Entry 9E1R (electron microscopy, 3.10 A resolution); this record covers chains J and W of the 11 polymer chains in the assembly.

[Chain J]
Molecule: 152-nt DNA strand
Source organism: Homo sapiens
Sequence (152 nucleotides; numbered -75 to 76; the number before each row is that of its first residue; numbers below 1 keep their minus sign (DC-75 is residue -75)):
   -75 CCCTGGAGAATCCCGGTGCCGAGGCCGCTCAATTGGTCGTAGACAGCTCT
   -25 AGCACCGCTTAAACGCACGTACGCGCTGTCCCCCGCGTTTTAACCGCCAA
    25 GGGGATTACTCCCTAGTCTCCAGGCACGTGTCAGATATATACATCCTGTG
    75 CA

[Chain W]
Molecule: SWI/SNF-related matrix-associated actin-dependent regulator of chromatin subfamily A member 5
Source organism: Homo sapiens
UniProtKB: O60264 (SMCA5_HUMAN); residues 1-1052 here = UniProt positions 1-1052
Chain sequence (1052 residues; numbered 1 to 1052; the number before each row is that of its first residue):
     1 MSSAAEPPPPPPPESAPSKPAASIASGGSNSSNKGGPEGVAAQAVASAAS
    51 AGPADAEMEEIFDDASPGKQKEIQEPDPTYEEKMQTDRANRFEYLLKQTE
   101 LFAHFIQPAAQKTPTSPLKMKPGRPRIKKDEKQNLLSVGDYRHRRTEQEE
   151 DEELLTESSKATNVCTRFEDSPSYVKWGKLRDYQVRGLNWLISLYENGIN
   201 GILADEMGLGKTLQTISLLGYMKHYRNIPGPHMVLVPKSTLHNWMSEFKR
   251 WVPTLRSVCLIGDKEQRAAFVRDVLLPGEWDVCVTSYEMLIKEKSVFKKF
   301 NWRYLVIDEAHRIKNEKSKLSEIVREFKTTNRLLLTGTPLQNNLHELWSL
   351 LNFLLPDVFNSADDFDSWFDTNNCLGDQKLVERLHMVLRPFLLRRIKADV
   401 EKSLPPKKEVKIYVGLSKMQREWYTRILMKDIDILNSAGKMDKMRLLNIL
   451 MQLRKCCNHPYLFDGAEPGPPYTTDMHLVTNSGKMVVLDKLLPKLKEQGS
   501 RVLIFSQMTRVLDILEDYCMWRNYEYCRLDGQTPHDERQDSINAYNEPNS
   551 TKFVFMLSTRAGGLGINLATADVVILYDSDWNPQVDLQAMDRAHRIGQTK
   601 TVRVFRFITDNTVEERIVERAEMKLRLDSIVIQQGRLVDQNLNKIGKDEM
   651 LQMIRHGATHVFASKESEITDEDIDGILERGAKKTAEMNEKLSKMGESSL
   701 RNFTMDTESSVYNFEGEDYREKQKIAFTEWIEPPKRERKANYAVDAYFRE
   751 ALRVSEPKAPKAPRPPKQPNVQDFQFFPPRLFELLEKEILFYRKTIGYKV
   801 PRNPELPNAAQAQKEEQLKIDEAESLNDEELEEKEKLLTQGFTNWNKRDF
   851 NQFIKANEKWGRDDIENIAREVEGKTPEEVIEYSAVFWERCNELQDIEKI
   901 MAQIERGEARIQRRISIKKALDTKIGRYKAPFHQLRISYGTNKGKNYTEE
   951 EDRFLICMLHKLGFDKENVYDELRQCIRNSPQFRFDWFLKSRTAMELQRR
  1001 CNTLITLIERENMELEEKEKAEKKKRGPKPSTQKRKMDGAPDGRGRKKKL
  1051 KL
Not modelled in the structure: 1-165, 364-376, 431-442, 635-1052
Small-molecule neighbours: ADP (adenosine-5'-diphosphate): Arg181, Gln184, Met207, Gly208, Leu209, Gly210, Lys211, Thr212, Leu213, Asn243, Trp251
UniProt features mapped onto this chain:
  - motif: Asp308 to His311 (DEAH box)
  - binding site (ATP): Asp205 to Thr212
  - modified residue: Ser2 (N-acetylserine), Ser66 (Phosphoserine), Thr113 (Phosphothreonine), Ser116 (Phosphoserine), Ser137 (Phosphoserine), Ser171 (Phosphoserine), Lys440 (N6-acetyllysine), Ser755 (Phosphoserine), Ser825 (Phosphoserine)
  - cross-link (Glycyl lysine isopeptide (Lys-Gly)): Lys83 (interchain with G-Cter in SUMO2), Lys644 (interchain with G-Cter in SUMO2), Lys647 (interchain with G-Cter in SUMO2), Lys694 (interchain with G-Cter in SUMO2), Lys722 (interchain with G-Cter in SUMO2), Lys735 (interchain with G-Cter in SUMO2), Lys966 (interchain with G-Cter in SUMO2)
  - mutagenesis: Lys211 (K211R: Abolishes ATP hydrolysis. Binds to chromatin itself, but abolishes the chromatin binding of the cohesin complex component RAD21)
From the paper describing this entry:
  - binding site for the 152-nt DNA strand (chain J): Lys455, Thr509, Arg538
  - mutagenesis - K455A, R538A: decreased catalytic activity (chromatin remodeling activity)
  - mutagenesis - R620A/K624A: decreased catalytic activity on remodeling

[How chain J and chain W interact]
Residue-residue contacts (34):
  DG-24(J) - Arg445(W)  phosphate contact
  DG-24(J) - Leu447(W)  phosphate contact
  DG-24(J) - Asn448(W)  hydrogen bond to the base
  DC-23(J) - Arg445(W)  salt bridge to the phosphate
  DC-23(J) - Leu447(W)  phosphate contact
  DC-23(J) - Asn448(W)  sugar contact
  DC-23(J) - Met451(W)  base contact
  DA-22(J) - Met451(W)  sugar contact
  DA-22(J) - Lys455(W)  salt bridge to the phosphate
  DC-21(J) - Gln507(W)  phosphate contact
  DC-21(J) - Met508(W)  phosphate contact
  DC-21(J) - Thr509(W)  hydrogen bond to the phosphate
  DC-21(J) - Arg510(W)  phosphate contact
  DC-21(J) - Ser558(W)  phosphate contact
  DC-20(J) - Thr509(W)  phosphate contact
  DC-20(J) - Asp530(W)  phosphate contact
  DC-20(J) - Gly531(W)  hydrogen bond to the phosphate
  DC-20(J) - Ser558(W)  hydrogen bond to the phosphate
  DC-20(J) - Arg560(W)  phosphate contact
  DC-20(J) - Ala561(W)  phosphate contact
  DG-19(J) - Gly531(W)  phosphate contact
  DG-19(J) - Arg538(W)  salt bridge to the phosphate
  DG-19(J) - Arg560(W)  phosphate contact
  DG-19(J) - Ala561(W)  phosphate contact
  DG-19(J) - Gly562(W)  phosphate contact
  DC-18(J) - Lys238(W)  phosphate contact
  DC-18(J) - Glu288(W)  sugar contact
  DC-18(J) - His535(W)  salt bridge to the phosphate
  DT-17(J) - Lys238(W)  salt bridge to the phosphate
  DT-17(J) - Met289(W)  phosphate contact
  DT-16(J) - Asp263(W)  phosphate contact
  DT-16(J) - Lys264(W)  phosphate contact
  DT-16(J) - Arg267(W)  salt bridge to the phosphate
  DA63(J) - Arg272(W)  salt bridge to the phosphate
Also at the interface, not in a pair above, chain J (11 interface residues in all): DA61
Also at the interface, not in a pair above, chain W (28 interface residues in all): Ser239, Gly262, Lys292, Gln452

[Summary]
11 residues of chain J face 28 of chain W across their interface; the contacts include 4 hydrogen bonds and 7
salt bridges. Polar contacts include DG-24(J)-Asn448(W), DC-21(J)-Thr509(W) and DC-20(J)-Gly531(W). The paper
reports a binding site for the 152-nt DNA strand (chain J) at Lys455(W), Thr509(W) and Arg538(W); K455A and
R538A of chain W reduce catalytic activity (chromatin remodeling activity).
Here chain J is a 152-nt DNA strand and chain W is SWI/SNF-related matrix-associated actin-dependent regulator
of chromatin subfamily A member 5, both from Homo sapiens. Entry 9E1R (Snf2h bound nucleosome complex -
ClassB4) was determined by electron microscopy, deposited together with 9E1L, 9E1M, 9E1N, 9E1O, 9E1P, 9E1Q and
4 further entries.
